PDB entry 8RB5 | electron microscopy, 3.30 A resolution | chains A and C of the 3 polymer chains in the assembly

[Chain A (and C)]
Molecule: Paraneoplastic antigen Ma2 homolog
From: Mus musculus
Notes: chain C of this document is another copy of the same molecule, construct and numbering; everything in this record applies to it too
Reference sequence: Q8BHK0 (PNMA2_MOUSE); residues 157-336 here = UniProt positions 157-336
Sequence (180 residues; each row starts with the number of its first residue):
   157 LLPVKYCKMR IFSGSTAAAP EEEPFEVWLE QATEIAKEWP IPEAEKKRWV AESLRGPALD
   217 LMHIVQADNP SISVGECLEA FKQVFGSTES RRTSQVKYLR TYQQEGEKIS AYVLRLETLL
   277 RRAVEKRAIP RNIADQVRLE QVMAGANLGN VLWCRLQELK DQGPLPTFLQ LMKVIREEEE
From the paper describing this entry:
  - self-association interface (contacts with another copy of this molecule); pairs are residue here / residue on that copy: Cys310-Cys310, Glu314

[Interface between chain A and chain C]
Contacting residue pairs - 7 pairs, chain A then chain C:
  Asn306(A) - Asn306(C)
  Asn306(A) - Val307(C)
  Trp309(A) - Val307(C)  hydrophobic
  Cys310(A) - Val307(C)  hydrophobic
  Cys310(A) - Cys310(C)  hydrophobic
  Gln313(A) - Glu334(C)
  Glu314(A) - Glu314(C)

[Overview]
Chain A and chain C each contribute 5 residues to their interface. The paper reports a self-association
interface involving Cys310(A) and Glu314(A).
Both chains are Paraneoplastic antigen Ma2 homolog (Mus musculus). Entry 8RB5 (Structure of the three-fold
capsomer of the PNMA2 capsid) was determined by electron microscopy, deposited together with 8RB3, 8RB4 and
8RB7.
